8P2Q - chain A; structure by X-ray diffraction, 1.69 A resolution.

== Chain A ==
Name: Lysozyme C
Source organism: Gallus gallus
Notes: EC 3.2.1.17
UniProtKB: P00698 (LYSC_CHICK); residues -17 to 129 here correspond to UniProt positions 1-147 (UniProt number = residue number + 18)
Sequence (147 residues; row label = number of the first residue in the row; numbers below 1 keep their minus sign (Met-17 is residue -17)):
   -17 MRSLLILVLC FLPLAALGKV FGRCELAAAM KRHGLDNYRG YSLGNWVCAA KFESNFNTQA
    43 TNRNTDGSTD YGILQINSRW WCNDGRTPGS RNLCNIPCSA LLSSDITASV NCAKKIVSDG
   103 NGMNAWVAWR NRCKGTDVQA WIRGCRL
Disordered / not traced: -17 to 0
Disulfides: Cys6-Cys127, Cys30-Cys115, Cys64-Cys80, Cys76-Cys94
Metal / ion sites: Na+: Ser60, Cys64, Ser72, Arg73; TbXo4-OH Tb near Asp101 (its only coordinating residue here)
Residues lining bound ligands: TbXo4-OH (WRT): Trp62, Trp63, Leu75, Asp101, Gly102, Asn103
Swiss-Prot annotation at these positions:
  - active site: Glu35, Asp52
  - binding site (substrate): Asp101
What the authors report for this chain:
  - TbXo4-OH coordination: Asp101
  - binding site for TbXo4-OH: Arg5, Trp62
  - conformationally variable residues: Trp62
  - binding site for TbXo4-OH: Trp63, Asn103, Arg125 (from molecular simulation)

== Overview ==
Ligands of chain A: TbXo4-OH. The Na+ site is built by Ser60, Cys64, Ser72 and Arg73. From UniProt:
active-site residues Glu35 and Asp52 and substrate-binding residue Asp101. From the paper: a binding site for
TbXo4-OH at Arg5, Trp62 and Trp63 among others; TbXo4-OH coordination by Asp101.
Chain A is Lysozyme C (Gallus gallus); the structure, Crystal structure of Hen Egg White Lysozyme
co-crystallized with 10 mM TbXo4-OH, was determined by X-ray diffraction, deposited together with 8OWC, 8PIW
and 8POB.
